PDB entry 7VFL | X-ray diffraction, 2.45 A resolution | chains A and C of the 4 polymer chains in the assembly

[Chain A (and C)]
Molecule: Glycosyl transferase, group 1 family protein
Organism: Staphylococcus aureus (strain USA300)
Notes: chain C of this document is another copy of the same molecule, construct and numbering; everything in this record applies to it too
Reference sequence: A0A0H2XGN0 (A0A0H2XGN0_STAA3); residue numbers follow UniProt; this construct covers 1-496
Chain sequence (505 residues; row label = number of the first residue in the row; numbering starts at 0):
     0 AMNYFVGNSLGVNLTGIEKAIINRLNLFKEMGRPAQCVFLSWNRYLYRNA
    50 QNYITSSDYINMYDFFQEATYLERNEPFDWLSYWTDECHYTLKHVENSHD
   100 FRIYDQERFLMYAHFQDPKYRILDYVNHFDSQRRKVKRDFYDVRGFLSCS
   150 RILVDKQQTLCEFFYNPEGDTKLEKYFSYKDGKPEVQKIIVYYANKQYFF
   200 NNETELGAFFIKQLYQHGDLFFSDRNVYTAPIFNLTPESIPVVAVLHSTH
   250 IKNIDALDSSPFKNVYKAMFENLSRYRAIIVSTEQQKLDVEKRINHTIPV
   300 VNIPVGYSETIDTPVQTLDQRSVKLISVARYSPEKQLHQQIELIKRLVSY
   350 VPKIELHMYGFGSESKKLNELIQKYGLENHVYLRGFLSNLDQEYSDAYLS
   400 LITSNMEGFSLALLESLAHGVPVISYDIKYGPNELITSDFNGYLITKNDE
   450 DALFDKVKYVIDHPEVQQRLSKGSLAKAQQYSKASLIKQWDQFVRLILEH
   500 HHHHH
Not modelled in the structure: 500-504
Differences from the reference sequence: expression tag (0, 497-504)
Small-molecule neighbours:
  - N-acetylglucosamine (NAG; 2-acetamido-2-deoxy-beta-D-glucopyranose), molecule 1: G15, I16, A19, H246, S247, V304, R329, E333, K334, M405, E406, G407, F408, S409, L410
  - N-acetylglucosamine (NAG), molecule 2: V94, N96, S97, D99, Y111
  - N-acetylglucosamine (NAG), molecule 3: R101, Y103, R132
  - UDP (uridine-5'-diphosphate): L13, G15, K18, V327, R329, K334, Y358, G359, G384, F385, L386, L389, E406, S409, L410, A411, E414
What the authors report for this chain:
  - self-association interface (contacts with another copy of this molecule); pairs are residue here / residue on that copy: R107-E204, K136-E173
  - binding site for UDP: G15, R329, K334, Y358, L386, L389, S409, L410, A411, E414
  - binding site for N-acetylglucosamine: S97, D99, Y103, Y111, R132, H246, E406, G407 to S409
  - binding site for Ser-asp-ser-asp-ser-asp-ser-asp: R101, F108, Y111, Y124, N126, F128, R132, K134, R137
  - conformationally variable residues (loop rearrangement): E406 to A411
  - catalytic residues: R329, K334 (proposed by the authors, not directly observed)

[Chain A / chain C interface]
Residue-residue contacts (45; chain A residue first):
  C87(A) - K195(C)
  Y89(A) - Q196(C)
  Y89(A) - F198(C)
  R107(A) - N200(C)  hydrogen bond
  R107(A) - E204(C)  salt bridge
  L109(A) - F198(C)  hydrophobic
  H127(A) - F198(C)
  F128(A) - K187(C)  hydrogen bond (backbone-side chain)
  D129(A) - Q186(C)
  D129(A) - K187(C)
  S130(A) - Q186(C)  hydrogen bond (backbone-backbone)
  S130(A) - N200(C)
  Q131(A) - Q186(C)
  R133(A) - S177(C)  hydrogen bond
  R133(A) - Q186(C)  hydrogen bond
  V135(A) - Y175(C)  hydrophobic
  K136(A) - E173(C)  salt bridge
  K136(A) - Y175(C)
  K136(A) - Y191(C)
  I151(A) - L159(C)  hydrophobic
  V153(A) - V153(C)  hydrophobic
  V153(A) - L159(C)  hydrophobic
  L159(A) - I151(C)  hydrophobic
  L159(A) - V153(C)  hydrophobic
  L159(A) - L159(C)  hydrophobic
  F162(A) - F162(C)  hydrophobic
  E173(A) - K136(C)  salt bridge
  Y175(A) - V135(C)  hydrophobic
  Y175(A) - K136(C)
  Y175(A) - I151(C)
  S177(A) - R133(C)  hydrogen bond
  Q186(A) - D129(C)
  Q186(A) - S130(C)  hydrogen bond (backbone-backbone)
  Q186(A) - Q131(C)
  Q186(A) - R133(C)  hydrogen bond
  K187(A) - F128(C)  hydrogen bond (side chain-backbone)
  K187(A) - D129(C)
  Y191(A) - K136(C)
  Q196(A) - Y89(C)
  F198(A) - Y89(C)
  F198(A) - L109(C)  hydrophobic
  F198(A) - H127(C)
  N200(A) - R107(C)
  N200(A) - S130(C)
  E204(A) - R107(C)  salt bridge
Also at the interface, not in a pair above, chain A (32 interface residues in all): E86, M110, L152, D154, C160, I189
Also at the interface, not in a pair above, chain C (32 interface residues in all): M110, L152, D154, C160, I189, F199

[Overview]
The chain A/chain C interface involves 32 residues from each chain, with 9 hydrogen bonds and 4 salt bridges.
Polar pairs include R107(A)-E204(C), K136(A)-E173(C) and R107(A)-N200(C). Ligands of chain A: UDP and 3 copies
of N-acetylglucosamine. From the paper: catalytic residues R329(A) and K334(A); a binding site for UDP at
G15(A), R329(A) and K334(A) among others.
Both chains are Glycosyl transferase, group 1 family protein (Staphylococcus aureus (strain USA300)). Entry
7VFL (Crystal structure of SdgB (UDP, NAG, and O-glycosylated SD peptide-binding form)) was determined by
X-ray diffraction (same publication as 7EC3 and 7VFM).
